Entry 3MVB (X-ray diffraction, 2.79 A resolution); this record covers chains O and E of the 3 polymer chains in the assembly.

# Chain O
Molecule: Transcription termination factor, mitochondrial
Organism: Homo sapiens
Reference sequence: Q99551 (MTERF_HUMAN); residue numbers follow UniProt; this construct covers 57-396
Sequence (343 residues; each row starts with the number of its first residue):
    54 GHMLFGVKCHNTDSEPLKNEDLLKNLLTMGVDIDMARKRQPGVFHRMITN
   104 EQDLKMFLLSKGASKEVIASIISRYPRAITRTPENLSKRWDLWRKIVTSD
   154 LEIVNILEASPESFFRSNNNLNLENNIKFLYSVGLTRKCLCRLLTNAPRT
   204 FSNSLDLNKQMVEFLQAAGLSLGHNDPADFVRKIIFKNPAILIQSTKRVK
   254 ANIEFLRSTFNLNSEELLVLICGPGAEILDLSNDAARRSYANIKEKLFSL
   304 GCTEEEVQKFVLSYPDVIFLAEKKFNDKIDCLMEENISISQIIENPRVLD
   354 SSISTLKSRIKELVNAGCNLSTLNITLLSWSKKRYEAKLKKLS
Disordered / not traced: 54-72
Differences from the reference sequence: expression tag (54-56); engineered mutation Ala162 (Arg in Q99551), Ala243 (Phe in Q99551), Ala288 (Tyr in Q99551)
UniProt features mapped onto this chain:
  - region (Interaction with DNA): Arg169, Ser170, Gln247 to Arg251, Ala324 to Lys331, Ser355 to Thr358, Ser384 to Lys391
  - site (Interaction with DNA): Arg202, Arg350
Reported in the primary citation:
  - mutagenesis - R387A: abolished binding to the 22-nt DNA strand (chain E)
  - mutagenesis - R350A: unchanged binding to termination sequence

# Chain E
Molecule: 22-nt DNA strand
Sequence (22 nucleotides; row label = number of the first residue in the row):
     1 TAAGATGGCAGAGCCCGGTAAT

# Chain O / chain E interface
Residue-residue contacts - 54 pairs, chain O then chain E:
  Gly95(O) - DA3(E)  phosphate contact
  Val96(O) - DG4(E)  phosphate contact
  His98(O) - DA3(E)  salt bridge to the phosphate
  Arg99(O) - DG4(E)  salt bridge to the phosphate
  Tyr128(O) - DT6(E)  base contact
  Arg130(O) - DG4(E)  salt bridge to the phosphate
  Arg130(O) - DA5(E)  hydrogen bond to the base
  Thr133(O) - DG4(E)  phosphate contact
  Arg134(O) - DA5(E)  salt bridge to the phosphate
  Arg169(O) - DA5(E)  sugar contact
  Arg169(O) - DT6(E)  base contact
  Arg169(O) - DG7(E)  hydrogen bond to the base
  Arg169(O) - DG8(E)  hydrogen bond to the base
  Ser170(O) - DT6(E)  hydrogen bond to the phosphate
  Asn171(O) - DA5(E)  phosphate contact
  Asn172(O) - DT6(E)  phosphate contact
  Arg202(O) - DG7(E)  base contact
  Arg202(O) - DG8(E)  hydrogen bond to the base
  Arg202(O) - DC9(E)  base contact
  Asn206(O) - DG7(E)  phosphate contact
  Ser207(O) - DT6(E)  phosphate contact
  Ser207(O) - DG7(E)  hydrogen bond to the phosphate
  Leu210(O) - DG7(E)  phosphate contact
  Ser248(O) - DC9(E)  hydrogen bond to the phosphate
  Lys250(O) - DC9(E)  phosphate contact
  Arg251(O) - DC9(E)  sugar contact
  Arg251(O) - DA10(E)  hydrogen bond to the base
  Arg251(O) - DG11(E)  hydrogen bond to the base
  Arg251(O) - DA12(E)  base contact
  Asp283(O) - DA12(E)  hydrogen bond to the base
  Leu284(O) - DA12(E)  base contact
  Ser285(O) - DA10(E)  phosphate contact
  Ser285(O) - DG11(E)  base contact
  Asn286(O) - DA10(E)  phosphate contact
  Arg291(O) - DG11(E)  salt bridge to the phosphate
  Phe322(O) - DA12(E)  sugar contact
  Leu323(O) - DG13(E)  phosphate contact
  Leu323(O) - DC14(E)  phosphate contact
  Ala324(O) - DG13(E)  hydrogen bond to the phosphate
  Lys327(O) - DG13(E)  salt bridge to the phosphate
  Lys327(O) - DC14(E)  salt bridge to the phosphate
  Lys331(O) - DC14(E)  salt bridge to the phosphate
  Asp353(O) - DC14(E)  sugar contact
  Asp353(O) - DC15(E)  hydrogen bond to the base
  Ser354(O) - DC15(E)  phosphate contact
  Ser355(O) - DC14(E)  sugar contact
  Ser355(O) - DC15(E)  hydrogen bond to the phosphate
  Thr358(O) - DC15(E)  hydrogen bond to the phosphate
  Ser384(O) - DC16(E)  phosphate contact
  Lys385(O) - DC16(E)  hydrogen bond to the phosphate
  Lys386(O) - DG17(E)  phosphate contact
  Arg387(O) - DG17(E)  sugar contact
  Arg387(O) - DG18(E)  hydrogen bond to the base
  Arg387(O) - DT19(E)  hydrogen bond to the base
Interface residues without a listed pair, chain O (39 interface residues in all): Asp319, Arg350

# Summary
The interface between chain O and chain E involves 39 residues on one side and 17 on the other; the contacts
include 17 hydrogen bonds and 8 salt bridges. Polar contacts include Arg130(O)-DA5(E), Arg169(O)-DG7(E) and
Arg169(O)-DG8(E). From the paper: R387A of chain O abolishes binding to the 22-nt DNA strand (chain E); R350A
of chain O leaves binding to termination sequence unchanged.
Chain O is Transcription termination factor, mitochondrial (Homo sapiens) and chain E is a 22-nt DNA strand;
the structure, Crystal structure of a triple RFY mutant of human MTERF1 bound to the termination sequence, was
determined by X-ray diffraction, deposited together with 3MVA.
